Entry 3AOB (X-ray diffraction, 3.35 A resolution); this record covers chains A and C of the 3 polymer chains in the assembly.

== Chain A (and C) ==
Protein: Acriflavine resistance protein B
Organism: Escherichia coli
Notes: chain C of this document is another copy of the same molecule, construct and numbering; everything in this record applies to it too
Reference sequence: P31224 (ACRB_ECOLI); residues 1-1049 here = UniProt positions 1-1049
Chain sequence (1053 residues; numbered 1 to 1053; the number before each row is that of its first residue):
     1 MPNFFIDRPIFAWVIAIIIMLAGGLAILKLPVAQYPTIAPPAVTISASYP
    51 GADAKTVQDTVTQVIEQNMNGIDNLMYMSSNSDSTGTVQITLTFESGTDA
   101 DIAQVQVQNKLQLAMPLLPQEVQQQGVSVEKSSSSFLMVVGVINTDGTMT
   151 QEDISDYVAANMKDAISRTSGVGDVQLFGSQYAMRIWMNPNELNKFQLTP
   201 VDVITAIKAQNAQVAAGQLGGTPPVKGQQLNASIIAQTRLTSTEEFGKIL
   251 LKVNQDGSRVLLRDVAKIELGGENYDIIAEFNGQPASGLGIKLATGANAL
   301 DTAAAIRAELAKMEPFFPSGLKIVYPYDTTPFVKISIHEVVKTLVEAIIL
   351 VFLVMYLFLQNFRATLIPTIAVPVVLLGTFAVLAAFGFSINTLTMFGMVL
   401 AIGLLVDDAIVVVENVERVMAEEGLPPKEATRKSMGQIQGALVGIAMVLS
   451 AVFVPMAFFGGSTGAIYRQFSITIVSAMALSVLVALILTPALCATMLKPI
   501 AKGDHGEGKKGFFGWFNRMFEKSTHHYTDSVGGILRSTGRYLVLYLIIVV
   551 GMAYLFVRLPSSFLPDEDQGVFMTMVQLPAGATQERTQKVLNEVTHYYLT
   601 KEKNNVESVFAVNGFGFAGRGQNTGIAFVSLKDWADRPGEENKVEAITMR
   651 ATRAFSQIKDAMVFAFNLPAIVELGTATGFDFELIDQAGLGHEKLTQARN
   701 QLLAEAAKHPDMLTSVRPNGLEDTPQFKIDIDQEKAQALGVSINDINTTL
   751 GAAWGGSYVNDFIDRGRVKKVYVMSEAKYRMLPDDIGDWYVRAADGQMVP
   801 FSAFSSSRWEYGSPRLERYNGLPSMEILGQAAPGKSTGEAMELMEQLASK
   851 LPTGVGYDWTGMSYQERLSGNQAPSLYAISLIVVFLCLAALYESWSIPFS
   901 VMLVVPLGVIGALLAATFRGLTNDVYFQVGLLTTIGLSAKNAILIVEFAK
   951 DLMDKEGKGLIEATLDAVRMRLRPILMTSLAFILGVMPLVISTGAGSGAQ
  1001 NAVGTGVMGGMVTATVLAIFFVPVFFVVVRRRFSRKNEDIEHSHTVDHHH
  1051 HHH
Disordered / not traced: 499-512, 1037-1053
Sequence notes: expression tag (1050-1053)
Swiss-Prot annotation at these positions:
  - mutagenesis: H526 (H526Y: Partially restores chloramphenicol resistance to an AcrZ G30R mutant)

== Interface between chain A and chain C ==
Contacting residue pairs - 125 pairs, chain A then chain C:
  Y49(A) - Q213(C)
  G51(A) - A215(C)
  G51(A) - A216(C)
  A52(A) - A215(C)  hydrophobic
  T56(A) - Q213(C)  hydrogen bond
  T56(A) - V214(C)
  D59(A) - R239(C)
  D59(A) - I763(C)
  D59(A) - V768(C)
  T60(A) - Q213(C)
  T60(A) - R239(C)
  Q63(A) - G766(C)
  Q63(A) - R767(C)
  Q63(A) - V768(C)  hydrogen bond (side chain-backbone)
  Q67(A) - D164(C)
  Q67(A) - R767(C)
  Q67(A) - V768(C)
  M69(A) - R168(C)
  N70(A) - D164(C)
  N70(A) - S167(C)
  N70(A) - R168(C)
  G71(A) - S167(C)  hydrogen bond (backbone-backbone)
  D73(A) - D101(C)
  D73(A) - K131(C)  salt bridge
  D73(A) - S170(C)
  N74(A) - S170(C)  hydrogen bond (backbone-side chain)
  M78(A) - R168(C)
  S84(A) - Q218(C)
  S84(A) - S233(C)
  I102(A) - D101(C)
  V105(A) - V105(C)  hydrophobic
  Q106(A) - D101(C)
  Q106(A) - Q104(C)
  Q106(A) - K131(C)
  N109(A) - Q108(C)
  K110(A) - V129(C)  hydrogen bond (side chain-backbone)
  Q112(A) - Q112(C)  hydrogen bond
  L113(A) - Q108(C)
  L113(A) - Q112(C)
  L113(A) - M115(C)  hydrophobic
  L113(A) - V127(C)
  L113(A) - V129(C)  hydrophobic
  P116(A) - Q123(C)
  L117(A) - Q123(C)
  L117(A) - Q124(C)
  W187(A) - P223(C)  hydrophobic
  Y275(A) - T222(C)  hydrogen bond (backbone-side chain)
  Y275(A) - P223(C)
  D276(A) - T222(C)
  G581(A) - L230(C)
  G581(A) - N231(C)  hydrogen bond (backbone-backbone)
  T583(A) - Q228(C)  hydrogen bond (side chain-backbone)
  T583(A) - Q229(C)
  T583(A) - L230(C)
  T583(A) - N231(C)
  Q584(A) - P224(C)
  E585(A) - V225(C)
  E585(A) - K226(C)
  E585(A) - G227(C)
  E585(A) - Q228(C)
  Q622(A) - Q218(C)  hydrogen bond
  Q622(A) - G220(C)
  Q622(A) - T222(C)
  Q622(A) - N231(C)
  Q687(A) - F316(C)
  G689(A) - R765(C)
  P725(A) - A232(C)
  Q726(A) - S233(C)
  Q726(A) - I235(C)
  F727(A) - L219(C)  hydrophobic
  F727(A) - S233(C)  hydrogen bond (backbone-backbone)
  F727(A) - I234(C)
  F727(A) - I235(C)  hydrogen bond (backbone-backbone)
  K728(A) - I235(C)
  K728(A) - A236(C)
  I729(A) - I234(C)  hydrophobic
  I729(A) - I235(C)  hydrogen bond (backbone-backbone)
  I729(A) - A236(C)
  I731(A) - Q237(C)
  Q733(A) - Q210(C)
  E734(A) - L250(C)
  E734(A) - R259(C)  salt bridge
  Q737(A) - L250(C)
  Q737(A) - K252(C)
  Q737(A) - V253(C)
  I743(A) - Q237(C)
  N747(A) - V214(C)
  N747(A) - Q237(C)  hydrogen bond
  L750(A) - A216(C)  hydrophobic
  G751(A) - A215(C)
  W754(A) - G217(C)
  W754(A) - Q218(C)
  W754(A) - I234(C)  hydrophobic
  G755(A) - G217(C)
  A777(A) - P223(C)
  A777(A) - P224(C)
  A777(A) - V225(C)
  K778(A) - V225(C)
  R780(A) - Q218(C)
  R780(A) - L219(C)
  R780(A) - G221(C)
  R780(A) - T222(C)  hydrogen bond (side chain-backbone)
  R780(A) - P223(C)  hydrogen bond (side chain-backbone)
  M781(A) - L219(C)
  M781(A) - P224(C)  hydrophobic
  M781(A) - V225(C)
  M781(A) - Q228(C)
  M781(A) - L230(C)
  L782(A) - L230(C)  hydrophobic
  P783(A) - L219(C)
  W809(A) - L219(C)  hydrophobic
  W809(A) - A232(C)  hydrophobic
  N820(A) - R168(C)  hydrogen bond (backbone-side chain)
  G821(A) - R168(C)
  V855(A) - F316(C)
  G856(A) - F316(C)
  D858(A) - K312(C)  salt bridge
  V883(A) - L21(C)  hydrophobic
  L886(A) - V14(C)
  L886(A) - I17(C)  hydrophobic
  L886(A) - I18(C)  hydrophobic
  A890(A) - F11(C)  hydrophobic
  E893(A) - I10(C)
  W895(A) - I10(C)
  W895(A) - W13(C)  hydrophobic
Interface residues without a listed pair, chain A (77 interface residues in all): P50, D53, I72, L75, A582, R586, G854, I879, I882, A889, S894
Interface residues without a listed pair, chain C (69 interface residues in all): R8, L25, G126, S128, Y157, N161, G171, V172, A209

== Overview ==
77 residues of chain A and 69 residues of chain C are in contact, with 17 hydrogen bonds and 3 salt bridges.
Among the polar pairs are D73(A)-K131(C), E734(A)-R259(C) and D858(A)-K312(C). Curated annotation (UniProt)
lists one mutagenesis site on chain A.
Both chains are Acriflavine resistance protein B (Escherichia coli). Entry 3AOB (Structures of the multidrug
exporter AcrB reveal a proximal multisite drug-binding pocket) was determined by X-ray diffraction (same
publication as 3AOA, 3AOC and 3AOD).
